Entry 6U17 (X-ray diffraction, 1.55 A resolution); this record covers chains A and C of the 3 polymer chains in the assembly.

# Chain A
Name: G/T mismatch-specific thymine DNA glycosylase
Source organism: Homo sapiens
Notes: EC 3.2.2.29
UniProt: Q13569 (TDG_HUMAN); residues 82-308 here = UniProt positions 82-308
Chain sequence (228 residues; each row starts with the number of its first residue):
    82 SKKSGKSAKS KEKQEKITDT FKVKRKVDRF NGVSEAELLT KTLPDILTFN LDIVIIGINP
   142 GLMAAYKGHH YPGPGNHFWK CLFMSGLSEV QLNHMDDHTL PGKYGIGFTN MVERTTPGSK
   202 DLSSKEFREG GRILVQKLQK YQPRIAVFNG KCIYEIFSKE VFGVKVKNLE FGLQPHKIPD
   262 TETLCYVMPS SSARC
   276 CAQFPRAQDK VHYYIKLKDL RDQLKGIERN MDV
Not modelled in the structure: 82-106, 304-308
Modified positions: Cys276 (S-hydroxycysteine; CSO)
Curated features (UniProtKB/Swiss-Prot):
  - cross-link (Glycyl lysine isopeptide (Lys-Gly)): Lys103 (interchain with G-Cter in SUMO2), Lys248 (interchain with G-Cter in SUMO2)
From the paper describing this entry:
  - contacts within the chain: Asp126-Asn191 (water-mediated contact), Asn140-Thr197
  - mutagenesis - N191A (3750-fold): decreased catalytic activity on caC
  - catalytic residues: Asp126, Asn191 (proposed by the authors, not directly observed)
  - conformationally variable residues (loop rearrangement, order/disorder transition): Lys107 to Lys122, Pro153 to Gly156
  - catalytic residues: Asn140, Thr197
  - binding site for the 28-nt DNA strand (chain C): Arg275
  - binding site for the 28-nt DNA strand: Leu124, Ala145, His151, Tyr152, Pro153, Gly154, Asn191, Ser271, Arg275
  - mutagenesis - N191A: unchanged binding to G caC substrate (citing earlier work)
  - mutagenesis - N191A: unchanged catalytic activity on G fC substrates (citing earlier work)

# Chain C
Molecule: 28-nt DNA strand
Sequence (28 nucleotides; row label = number of the first residue in the row):
     1 CAGCTCTGTA CGTGAGCGAT GGACAGCT

# Interface between chain A and chain C
Contacting residue pairs (18):
  Lys107(A) - DG18(C)  phosphate contact
  Val108(A) - DC17(C)  phosphate contact
  Val108(A) - DG18(C)  phosphate contact
  Asp109(A) - DC17(C)  sugar contact
  Asp109(A) - DG18(C)  hydrogen bond to the phosphate
  Pro155(A) - DA15(C)  phosphate contact
  Pro155(A) - DG16(C)  sugar contact
  Lys246(A) - DT5(C)  phosphate contact
  Ala274(A) - DG12(C)  hydrogen bond to the base
  Arg275(A) - DG12(C)  base contact
  Cys276(A) - DG12(C)  base contact
  Cys276(A) - DG12(C)  hydrogen bond to the base
  Ala277(A) - DC11(C)  base contact
  Ala277(A) - DG12(C)  sugar contact
  Pro280(A) - DG12(C)  hydrogen bond to the base
  Pro280(A) - DT13(C)  sugar contact
  Arg281(A) - DT13(C)  phosphate contact
  Arg281(A) - DG14(C)  phosphate contact
Other interface residues (no listed pair), chain A (15 interface residues in all): Arg110, Gly156, Gln278

# Overview
Chain A and chain C form an interface of 15 and 9 residues respectively; the contacts include 4 hydrogen
bonds. Polar pairs include Ala274(A)-DG12(C), Cys276(A)-DG12(C) and Pro280(A)-DG12(C). From the paper:
catalytic residues Asp126(A), Asn191(A) and Asn140(A) among others; N191A of chain A reduces catalytic
activity on caC.
Chain A is G/T mismatch-specific thymine DNA glycosylase (Homo sapiens) and chain C is a 28-nt DNA strand; the
structure, Human thymine DNA glycosylase bound to DNA with 2'-F-5-carboxyl-dC substrate analog, was determined
by X-ray diffraction, deposited together with 6U15 and 6U16.
